1PWX - chains A and D of the 4 polymer chains in the assembly; structure by X-ray diffraction, 1.80 A resolution.

== Chain A (and D) ==
Protein: halohydrin dehalogenase
From: Agrobacterium tumefaciens
Notes: chain D of this document is another copy of the same molecule, construct and numbering; everything in this record applies to it too
UniProt: Q93D82 (Q93D82_RHIRD); residue numbers follow UniProt; this construct covers 1-254
Sequence (254 residues; each row starts with the number of its first residue):
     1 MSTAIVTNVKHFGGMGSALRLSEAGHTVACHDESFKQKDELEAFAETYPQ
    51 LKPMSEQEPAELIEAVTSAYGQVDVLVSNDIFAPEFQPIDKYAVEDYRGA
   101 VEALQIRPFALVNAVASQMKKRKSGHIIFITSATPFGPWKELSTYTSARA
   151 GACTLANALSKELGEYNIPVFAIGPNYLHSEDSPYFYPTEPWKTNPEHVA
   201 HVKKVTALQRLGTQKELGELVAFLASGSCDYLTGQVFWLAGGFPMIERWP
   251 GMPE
Disordered / not traced: 1, 254
Reported in the primary citation:
  - catalytic residues: Ser132, Tyr145, Arg149
  - catalytic residues: Asp80 (proposed by the authors, not directly observed)
  - contacts within the chain: Ser132-Thr134 (hydrogen bond), Tyr145-Arg149 (hydrogen bond), Asn176-Tyr187, Ser180-Tyr187 (hydrogen bond), Phe12-Tyr185 (backbone contact)
  - binding site for bromide ion: Phe12, Pro175 to Thr189
  - self-association interface (contacts with another copy of this molecule); pairs are residue here / residue on that copy: Tyr187-Trp249 (hydrogen bond)
  - mutagenesis - S132A (>10 000-fold), Y145F (>10 000-fold), R149K (400-fold), R149N (>10 000-fold): decreased catalytic activity (citing earlier work)
  - mutagenesis - D80A: abolished catalytic activity
  - mutagenesis - D80N (220-fold): decreased catalytic activity

== How chain A and chain D interact ==
Pairs across the interface - 76 pairs, chain A then chain D:
  Ser160(A) with Ala207(D)
  Lys161(A) with Ala207(D); Gly242(D), hydrogen bond (side chain-backbone); Met245(D)
  Gly164(A) with Ala207(D); Leu208(D)
  Glu165(A) with Ala207(D), hydrogen bond (backbone-backbone)
  Asn167(A) with Leu208(D)
  Asn176(A) with Tyr231(D)
  Tyr177(A) with Tyr231(D), hydrogen bond (backbone-side chain)
  Thr206(A) with Tyr231(D)
  Ala207(A) with Ser160(D); Lys161(D); Gly164(D); Glu165(D), hydrogen bond (backbone-backbone)
  Leu208(A) with Gly164(D); Asp230(D); Tyr231(D), hydrophobic; Thr233(D)
  Gln209(A) with Glu165(D)
  Arg210(A) with Tyr231(D), hydrogen bond (backbone-side chain)
  Leu211(A) with Tyr231(D)
  Gly212(A) with Tyr231(D)
  Glu216(A) with Ser228(D); Cys229(D), hydrogen bond (backbone-side chain); Asp230(D); Tyr231(D), hydrogen bond (side chain-backbone)
  Glu219(A) with Phe223(D); Ser228(D)
  Leu220(A) with Phe223(D)
  Phe223(A) with Glu219(D); Leu220(D), hydrophobic; Phe223(D), hydrophobic
  Ser228(A) with Glu216(D); Glu219(D), hydrogen bond
  Cys229(A) with Glu216(D); Leu239(D), hydrophobic
  Asp230(A) with Leu208(D); Glu216(D), hydrogen bond (backbone-side chain)
  Tyr231(A) with Asn176(D); Tyr177(D); Thr206(D); Leu208(D), hydrophobic; Arg210(D), hydrogen bond (side chain-backbone); Leu211(D); Gly212(D), hydrogen bond (side chain-backbone); Glu216(D), hydrogen bond (backbone-side chain); Trp238(D); Leu239(D), hydrophobic; Ala240(D); Gly241(D), hydrogen bond (backbone-backbone)
  Leu232(A) with Phe237(D), hydrophobic; Trp238(D); Leu239(D), hydrophobic
  Thr233(A) with Leu208(D); Gly241(D); Gly242(D)
  Gln235(A) with Gln235(D); Val236(D), hydrogen bond (side chain-backbone); Phe237(D); Trp238(D), hydrogen bond (side chain-backbone)
  Val236(A) with Gln235(D), hydrogen bond (backbone-side chain)
  Phe237(A) with Leu232(D), hydrophobic; Gln235(D); Phe237(D), hydrophobic
  Trp238(A) with Tyr231(D); Leu232(D); Gln235(D), hydrogen bond (backbone-side chain)
  Leu239(A) with Tyr231(D); Leu232(D)
  Ala240(A) with Tyr231(D)
  Gly241(A) with Tyr231(D), hydrogen bond (backbone-backbone); Thr233(D)
  Gly242(A) with Lys161(D), hydrogen bond (backbone-side chain); Thr233(D), hydrogen bond (backbone-backbone)
  Met245(A) with Lys161(D)
Interface residues without a listed pair, chain A (36 interface residues in all): Lys215, Phe243, Pro244
Interface residues without a listed pair, chain D (34 interface residues in all): Asn167, Lys215, Pro244

== In short ==
36 residues of chain A and 34 residues of chain D are in contact; the contacts include 20 hydrogen bonds.
Polar pairs include Lys161(A)-Gly242(D), Tyr177(A)-Tyr231(D) and Arg210(A)-Tyr231(D). From the paper:
catalytic residues Ser132(A), Tyr145(A) and Arg149(A) among others; S132A, Y145F and R149K of chain A, among
others, reduce catalytic activity; 6 substitutions were tested in all.
Chain A and chain D are both halohydrin dehalogenase (Agrobacterium tumefaciens); the structure, Crystal
structure of the haloalcohol dehalogenase HheC complexed with bromide, was determined by X-ray diffraction
together with 1PWZ and 1PX0 from the same study.
